3M2R - chains B and D of the 6 polymer chains in the assembly; structure by X-ray diffraction, 1.30 A resolution.

# Chain B
Name: Methyl-coenzyme M reductase I subunit beta
Source organism: Methanothermobacter marburgensis
Notes: EC 2.8.4.1
UniProt: P11560 (MCRB_METTM); residues 2-443 here = UniProt positions 2-443
Chain sequence (442 residues; each row starts with the number of its first residue):
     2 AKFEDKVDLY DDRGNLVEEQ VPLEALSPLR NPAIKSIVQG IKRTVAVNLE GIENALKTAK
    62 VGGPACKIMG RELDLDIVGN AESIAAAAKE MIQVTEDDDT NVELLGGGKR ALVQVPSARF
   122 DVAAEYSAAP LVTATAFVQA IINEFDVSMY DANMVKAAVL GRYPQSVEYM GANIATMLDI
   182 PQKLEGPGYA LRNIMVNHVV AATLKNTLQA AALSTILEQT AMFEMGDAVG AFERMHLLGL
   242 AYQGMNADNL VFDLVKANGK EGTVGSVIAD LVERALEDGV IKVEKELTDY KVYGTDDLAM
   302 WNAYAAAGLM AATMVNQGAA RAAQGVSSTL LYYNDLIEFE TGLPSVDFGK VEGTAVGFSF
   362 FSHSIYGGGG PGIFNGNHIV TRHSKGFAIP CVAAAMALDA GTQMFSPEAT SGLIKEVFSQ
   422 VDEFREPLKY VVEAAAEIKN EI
Residues lining bound ligands:
  - 1-thioethanesulfonic acid (COM): Phe361, Ser365, Tyr367
  - factor 430 (F43): Ser365, Ile366, Tyr367
  - Coenzyme B / TPZ: Phe361, Phe362, Tyr367, Gly368, Gly369, His379, Ile380, Val381
Swiss-Prot annotation at these positions:
  - binding site (coenzyme M): Tyr367
  - binding site (coenzyme B): Gly369

# Chain D
Name: Methyl-coenzyme M reductase I subunit alpha
Source organism: Methanothermobacter marburgensis
Notes: EC 2.8.4.1
UniProt: P11558 (MCRA_METTM); residue numbers follow UniProt; this construct covers 2-550
Chain sequence (549 residues; row label = number of the first residue in the row):
     2 ADKLFINALK KKFEESPEEK KTTFYTLGGW KQSERKTEFV NAGKEVAAKR GIPQYNPDIG
    62 TPLGQRVLMP YQVSTTDTYV EGDDLHFVNN AAMQQMWDDI RRTVIVGLNH AHAVIEKRLG
   122 KEVTPETITH YLETVNHAMP GAAVVQEHMV ETHPALVADS YVKVFTGNDE IADEIDPAFV
   182 IDINKQFPED QAETLKAEVG DGIWQVVRIP TIVSRTCDGA TTSRWSAMQI GMSMISAYKQ
   242 AAGEAATGDF AYAAKHAEVI HMGTYLPVRR ARGENEPGGV PFGYLADICQ SSRVNYEDPV
   302 RVSLDVVATG AMLYDQIWLG SYMSGGVGFT QYATAAYTDN ILDDFTYFGK EYVEDKYGLC
   362 EAPNNMDTVL DVATEVTFYG LEQYEEYPAL LEDQFGGSQR AAVVAAAAGC STAFATGNAQ
   422 TGLSGWYLSM YLHKEQHSRL GFYGYDLQDQ CGASNVFSIR GDEGLPLELR GPNYPNYAMN
   482 VGHQGEYAGI SQAPHAARGD AFVFNPLVKI AFADDNLVFD FTNVRGEFAK GALREFEPAG
   542 ERALITPAK
Unresolved in the structure: 550
Modified positions: His257 (n1-methylated histidine; MHS); Arg271 (5-methyl-arginine; AGM); Gln400 (2-methyl-glutamine; MGN); Gly445 (thioglycin; GL3); Cys452 (s-methylcysteine; SMC)
Ion coordination: factor 430 Ni: Gln147 (together with 1-thioethanesulfonic acid)
Residues lining bound ligands:
  - 1-thioethanesulfonic acid (COM): Tyr333, Phe443, Tyr444, Gly445
  - factor 430 (F43), molecule 1: Ala143, Ala144, Val145, Val146, Gln147, Met150, Val151, Met229, Gln230, Met233, Ile236, Ala243, Gly244
  - factor 430 (F43), molecule 2: Gly326, Gly327, Val328, Gly329, Phe330, Thr331, Gln332, Tyr333, Phe396, Gly397, Gly398, Gln400, Gly442, Phe443
  - Coenzyme B / TPZ, molecule 1: Arg225, Lys256, His257
  - Coenzyme B / TPZ, molecule 2: Arg270, Arg271, Leu320, Met324, Ser325, Phe330, Phe443, Ala479, Met480, Asn481, Val482
  - Zn2+ (ZN): Arg102, Ser215, Arg216, Cys218
Swiss-Prot annotation at these positions:
  - binding site (coenzyme F430): Gln147
  - binding site (coenzyme B): Arg225, Lys256, His257, Arg270
  - binding site (coenzyme M): Tyr333, Tyr444
  - modified residue: His257 (Pros-methylhistidine), Arg271 (5-methylarginine), Gly445 (1-thioglycine), Asp450 (Z: -2,3-didehydroaspartate), Cys452 (S-methylcysteine)

# Chain B / chain D interface
Pairs across the interface (105; chain B residue first):
  Val62(B) - Phe505(D)
  Gly63(B) - Leu470(D)
  Pro65(B) - Asn506(D)  hydrogen bond (backbone-side chain)
  Ala66(B) - Asn506(D)
  Ala66(B) - Pro507(D)
  Ala66(B) - Leu508(D)  hydrophobic
  Cys67(B) - Tyr285(D)
  Cys67(B) - Phe505(D)
  Cys67(B) - Asn506(D)  hydrogen bond
  Lys68(B) - Glu199(D)  salt bridge
  Lys68(B) - Phe503(D)
  Lys68(B) - Val504(D)
  Lys68(B) - Phe505(D)  hydrogen bond (backbone-backbone)
  Ile69(B) - Pro467(D)  hydrophobic
  Ile69(B) - Glu469(D)
  Ile69(B) - Leu470(D)  hydrophobic
  Ile69(B) - His496(D)
  Ile69(B) - Val504(D)
  Met70(B) - Thr195(D)
  Met70(B) - His496(D)
  Met70(B) - Arg499(D)
  Met70(B) - Asp501(D)
  Met70(B) - Phe503(D)  hydrophobic
  Gly71(B) - Arg499(D)
  Arg72(B) - Asn419(D)
  Arg72(B) - Gln421(D)  hydrogen bond
  Arg72(B) - Pro467(D)
  Arg72(B) - Glu469(D)  salt bridge
  Val139(B) - Ile460(D)  hydrophobic
  Ile143(B) - Ile460(D)  hydrophobic
  Met150(B) - Phe458(D)
  Tyr151(B) - Asn365(D)
  Tyr151(B) - Asn366(D)
  Tyr151(B) - Met367(D)  hydrogen bond (side chain-backbone)
  Tyr151(B) - Thr422(D)
  Tyr151(B) - Phe458(D)  hydrophobic
  Ala153(B) - Ile460(D)
  Asn154(B) - Gln421(D)
  Asn154(B) - Ile460(D)
  Asn154(B) - Pro467(D)
  Met155(B) - Pro467(D)  hydrophobic
  Lys157(B) - Ile460(D)
  Lys157(B) - Arg461(D)
  Lys157(B) - Gly462(D)  hydrogen bond (side chain-backbone)
  Lys157(B) - Gly465(D)  hydrogen bond (side chain-backbone)
  Ala158(B) - Pro467(D)
  Ala158(B) - Leu470(D)  hydrophobic
  Gly162(B) - Leu466(D)
  Gly162(B) - Leu470(D)
  Arg163(B) - Pro282(D)
  Arg163(B) - Tyr285(D)  hydrogen bond
  Arg163(B) - Leu466(D)
  Arg163(B) - Leu470(D)
  Arg163(B) - Phe505(D)
  Tyr164(B) - Gly462(D)
  Tyr164(B) - Asp463(D)
  Tyr164(B) - Leu466(D)
  Pro165(B) - Gly462(D)
  Pro165(B) - Asp463(D)
  Pro165(B) - Leu466(D)
  Pro165(B) - Asn474(D)  hydrogen bond (backbone-side chain)
  Pro165(B) - Tyr475(D)  hydrophobic
  Pro165(B) - Pro476(D)
  Gln166(B) - Gly279(D)  hydrogen bond (side chain-backbone)
  Gln166(B) - Gly280(D)  hydrogen bond (side chain-backbone)
  Gln166(B) - Leu466(D)
  Gln166(B) - Leu470(D)
  Gln166(B) - Gly472(D)  hydrogen bond (side chain-backbone)
  Gln166(B) - Pro473(D)
  Gln166(B) - Asn474(D)  hydrogen bond (side chain-backbone)
  Gln166(B) - Tyr475(D)  hydrogen bond (side chain-backbone)
  Val168(B) - Tyr266(D)
  Val168(B) - Pro268(D)
  Glu169(B) - Tyr266(D)  hydrogen bond
  Met171(B) - Thr265(D)
  Ile181(B) - Tyr266(D)
  Lys184(B) - Tyr266(D)
  Gln325(B) - Ala246(D)
  Ser363(B) - Ala246(D)
  His364(B) - Gly244(D)
  His364(B) - Glu245(D)
  His364(B) - Ala246(D)
  Ser365(B) - Thr248(D)
  Ser365(B) - Gly249(D)
  Ile366(B) - Met229(D)
  Ile366(B) - Met233(D)  hydrophobic
  Ile366(B) - Ile236(D)  hydrophobic
  Ile366(B) - Thr248(D)
  Ile366(B) - Ala252(D)
  Tyr367(B) - Met229(D)  hydrophobic
  Tyr367(B) - Lys256(D)  hydrogen bond (backbone-side chain)
  Gly368(B) - Ala252(D)
  Gly368(B) - Lys256(D)
  Gly369(B) - Tyr253(D)
  Gly370(B) - Gly249(D)
  Thr403(B) - Arg119(D)
  Gln404(B) - Arg119(D)
  Met405(B) - Ala114(D)
  Met405(B) - Val115(D)
  Met405(B) - Lys118(D)
  Met405(B) - Arg119(D)
  Met405(B) - Asp250(D)
  Phe406(B) - Asp250(D)
  Phe406(B) - Tyr253(D)  hydrophobic
  Phe406(B) - Ala258(D)  hydrophobic
Interface residues without a listed pair, chain B (49 interface residues in all): Thr136, Gln140, Asp152, Leu161, Ser167, Gly371, Ile374
Interface residues without a listed pair, chain D (66 interface residues in all): His111, Gly232, Ile261, Leu267, Val281, Ala420, Ser459, Leu468, Arg471, Ala502

# Summary
49 residues of chain B and 66 residues of chain D are in contact, with 16 hydrogen bonds and 2 salt bridges.
Polar contacts include Lys68(B)-Glu199(D), Arg72(B)-Glu469(D) and Pro65(B)-Asn506(D).
Chain B is Methyl-coenzyme M reductase I subunit beta and chain D is Methyl-coenzyme M reductase I subunit
alpha, both from Methanothermobacter marburgensis; the structure, Structural Insight into Methyl-Coenzyme M
Reductase Chemistry using Coenzyme B Analogues, was determined by X-ray diffraction together with 3M1V, 3M2U,
3M2V, 3M30 and 3M32 from the same study.
